Entry 7BA6 (X-ray diffraction, 1.40 A resolution); this record covers chains A and B.

# Chain A
Protein: 14-3-3 protein sigma
Organism: Homo sapiens
UniProt: P31947 (1433S_HUMAN); numbering as in UniProt (aligned over 1-231)
Amino-acid sequence (236 residues; numbered -4 to 231; the number before each row is that of its first residue; numbers below 1 keep their minus sign (Gly-4 is residue -4)):
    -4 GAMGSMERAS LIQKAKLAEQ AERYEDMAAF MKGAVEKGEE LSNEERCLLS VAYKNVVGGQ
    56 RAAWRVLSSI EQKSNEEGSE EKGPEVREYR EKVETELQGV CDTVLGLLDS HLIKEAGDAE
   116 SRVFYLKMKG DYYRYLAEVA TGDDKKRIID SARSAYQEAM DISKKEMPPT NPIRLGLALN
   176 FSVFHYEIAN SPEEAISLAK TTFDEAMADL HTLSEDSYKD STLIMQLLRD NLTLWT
Covalently attached groups: compound T5Q linked to Cys42
Sequence notes: expression tag (-4 to 0); engineered mutation Asn38 (Cys in P31947), Cys42 (Asn in P31947)
Bound ions: Mg2+ site 1 near Glu2 (its only coordinating residue here); Mg2+ site 2 near Ser37 (its only coordinating residue here)
Residues lining bound ligands: T5Q (2-[3,5-bis(fluoranyl)phenoxy]-2-methyl-N-(2-sulfanylethyl)propanamide): Ser45, Phe119, Lys122, Pro167, Ile168, Gly171, Leu172, Asp215, Leu218, Ile219
Curated features (UniProtKB/Swiss-Prot):
  - site (Interaction with phosphoserine on interacting protein): Arg56, Arg129
  - modified residue (Phosphoserine): Ser5, Ser74
From the paper describing this entry:
  - binding site for T5Q: Cys42

# Chain B
Protein: Estrogen receptor
UniProt: P03372 (ESR1_HUMAN); numbering as in UniProt (aligned over 588-595)
Amino-acid sequence (8 residues; each row starts with the number of its first residue):
   588 AEGFPATV
Unresolved in the structure: 588-589
Modified residues: Thr594 (phosphothreonine; TPO)
From the paper describing this entry:
  - post-translational modification sites: Thr594 (citing earlier work)

# How chain A and chain B interact
Contacting residue pairs (23):
  Lys49(A) with Thr594(B), hydrogen bond (side chain-backbone); Val595(B)
  Arg56(A) with Thr594(B)
  Arg60(A) with Phe591(B)
  Lys122(A) with Val595(B), hydrogen bond (side chain-backbone)
  Arg129(A) with Thr594(B)
  Tyr130(A) with Thr594(B)
  Gly171(A) with Val595(B)
  Leu174(A) with Ala593(B); Thr594(B); Val595(B)
  Asn175(A) with Thr594(B); Val595(B), hydrogen bond (side chain-backbone)
  Val178(A) with Pro592(B), hydrophobic; Ala593(B); Thr594(B)
  Leu222(A) with Ala593(B), hydrophobic; Val595(B), hydrophobic
  Asn226(A) with Pro592(B); Ala593(B), hydrogen bond (side chain-backbone)
  Leu229(A) with Gly590(B); Pro592(B), hydrophobic
  Trp230(A) with Pro592(B), hydrophobic
Also at the interface, not in a pair above, chain A (16 interface residues in all): Asp126, Glu182

# Overview
16 residues of chain A and 6 residues of chain B are in contact, with 4 hydrogen bonds. Among the polar pairs
are Lys49(A)-Thr594(B), Lys122(A)-Val595(B) and Asn175(A)-Val595(B). Covalently linked compound T5Q: at
Cys42(A). From the paper: a binding site for T5Q at Cys42(A); a modification site at Thr594(B).
Chain A is 14-3-3 protein sigma (Homo sapiens) and chain B is Estrogen receptor; the structure,
Cys-42-tethered stabilizer 8 of 14-3-3(sigma)/ERa PPI, was determined by X-ray diffraction, deposited together
with 7B9M, 7B9R, 7B9T, 7BA3, 7BA5, 7BA7 and 4 further entries.
